PDB entry 7K8V | electron microscopy, 3.80 A resolution | chains C and M of the 7 polymer chains in the assembly

[Chain C]
Molecule: Spike glycoprotein
Source organism: Severe acute respiratory syndrome coronavirus 2
UniProtKB: P0DTC2 (SPIKE_SARS2); numbering as in UniProt (aligned over 1-1213)
Chain sequence (1259 residues; numbered 1 to 1259; the number before each row is that of its first residue):
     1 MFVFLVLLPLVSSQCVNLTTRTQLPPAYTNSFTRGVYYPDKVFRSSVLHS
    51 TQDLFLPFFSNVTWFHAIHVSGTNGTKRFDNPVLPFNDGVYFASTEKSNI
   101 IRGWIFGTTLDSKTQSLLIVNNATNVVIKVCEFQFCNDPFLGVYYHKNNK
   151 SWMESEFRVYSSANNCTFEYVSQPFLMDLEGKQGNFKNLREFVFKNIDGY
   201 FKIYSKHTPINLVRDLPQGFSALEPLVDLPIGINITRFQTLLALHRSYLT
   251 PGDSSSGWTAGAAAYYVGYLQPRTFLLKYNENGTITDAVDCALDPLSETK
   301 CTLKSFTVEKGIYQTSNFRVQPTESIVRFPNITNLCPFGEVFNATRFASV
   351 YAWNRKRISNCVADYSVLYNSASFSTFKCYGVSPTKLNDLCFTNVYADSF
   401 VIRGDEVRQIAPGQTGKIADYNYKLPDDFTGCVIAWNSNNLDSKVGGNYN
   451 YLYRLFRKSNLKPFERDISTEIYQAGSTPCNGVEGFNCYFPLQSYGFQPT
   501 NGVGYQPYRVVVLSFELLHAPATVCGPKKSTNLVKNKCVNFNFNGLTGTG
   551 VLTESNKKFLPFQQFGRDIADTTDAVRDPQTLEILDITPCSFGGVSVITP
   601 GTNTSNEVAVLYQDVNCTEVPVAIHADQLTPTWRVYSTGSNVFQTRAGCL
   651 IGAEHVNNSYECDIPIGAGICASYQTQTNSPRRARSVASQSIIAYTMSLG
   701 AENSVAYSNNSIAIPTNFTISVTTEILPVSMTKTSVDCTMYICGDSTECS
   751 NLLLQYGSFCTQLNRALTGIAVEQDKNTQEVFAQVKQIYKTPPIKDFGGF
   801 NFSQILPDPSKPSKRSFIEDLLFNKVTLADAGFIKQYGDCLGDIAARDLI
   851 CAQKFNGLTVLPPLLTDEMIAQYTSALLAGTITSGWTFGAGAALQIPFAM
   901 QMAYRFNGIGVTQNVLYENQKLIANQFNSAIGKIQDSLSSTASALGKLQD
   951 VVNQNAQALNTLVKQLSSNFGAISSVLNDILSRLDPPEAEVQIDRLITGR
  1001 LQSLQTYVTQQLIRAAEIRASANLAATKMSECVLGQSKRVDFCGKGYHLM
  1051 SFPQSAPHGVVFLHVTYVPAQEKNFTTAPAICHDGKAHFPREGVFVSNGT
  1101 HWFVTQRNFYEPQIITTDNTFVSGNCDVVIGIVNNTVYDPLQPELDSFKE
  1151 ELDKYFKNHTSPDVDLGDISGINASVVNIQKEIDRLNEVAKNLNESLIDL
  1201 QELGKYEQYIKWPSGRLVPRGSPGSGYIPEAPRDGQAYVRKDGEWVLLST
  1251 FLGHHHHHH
Disordered / not traced: 1-26, 67-80, 144-164, 173-185, 243-263, 443-447, 477-483, 502, 621-640, 677-689, 812, 828-855, 1148-1259
Sequence notes: conflict Glu-607 (Gln in P0DTC2), Pro-986 (Lys in P0DTC2), Pro-987 (Val in P0DTC2); expression tag (1214-1259)
Disulfide bonds: Cys-131/Cys-166, Cys-291/Cys-301, Cys-336/Cys-361, Cys-379/Cys-432, Cys-391/Cys-525, Cys-538/Cys-590, Cys-617/Cys-649, Cys-662/Cys-671, Cys-738/Cys-760, Cys-743/Cys-749, Cys-1032/Cys-1043, Cys-1082/Cys-1126
Glycans and other covalent adducts: N-acetylglucosamine (NAG) linked to Asn-234, Asn-343, Asn-709, Asn-717, Asn-801, Asn-1074, Asn-1098
Swiss-Prot annotation at these positions:
  - region: Asn-280 to Cys-301 (Putative superantigen), Arg-403 to Asp-405 (Integrin-binding motif), Asn-448 to Phe-456 (Immunodominant HLA epitope recognized by the CD8+), Pro-681 to Ala-684 (Putative superantigen), Ser-816 to Tyr-837 (Fusion peptide 1), Lys-835 to Phe-855 (Fusion peptide 2), Asp-1163 to Glu-1202 (Heptad repeat 2)
  - site (Cleavage): Arg-685, Ser-686, Arg-815, Ser-816
  - glycosylation: Asn-17 (N-linked (GlcNAc...) (complex) asparagine), Asn-61 (N-linked (GlcNAc...) (hybrid) asparagine), Asn-74 (N-linked (GlcNAc...) (complex) asparagine), Asn-122 (N-linked (GlcNAc...) (hybrid) asparagine), Asn-149 (N-linked (GlcNAc...) (complex) asparagine), Asn-165 (N-linked (GlcNAc...) (complex) asparagine), Asn-234 (N-linked (GlcNAc...) (high mannose) asparagine), Asn-282 (N-linked (GlcNAc...) (complex) asparagine), Thr-323 (O-linked (GalNAc) threonine), Ser-325 (O-linked (HexNAc...) serine), Asn-331 (N-linked (GlcNAc...) (complex) asparagine), Asn-343 (N-linked (GlcNAc...) (complex) asparagine), Asn-603 (N-linked (GlcNAc...) (hybrid) asparagine), Asn-616 (N-linked (GlcNAc...) (complex) asparagine), Asn-657 (N-linked (GlcNAc...) (complex) asparagine), Thr-676 (O-linked (GlcNAc...) threonine), Thr-678 (O-linked (GlcNAc...) threonine), Asn-709 (N-linked (GlcNAc...) (high mannose) asparagine), Asn-717 (N-linked (GlcNAc...) (hybrid) asparagine), Asn-801 (N-linked (GlcNAc...) (hybrid) asparagine) and 6 more in UniProt
  - natural variant: Leu-5 (L5F: In strain: Iota/B.1.526), Ser-13 (S13I: In strain: Epsilon/B.1.427/B.1.429), Leu-18 (L18F: In strain: Beta/B.1.351, Gamma/P.1 and 1 more), Thr-19 (T19I: In strain: Omicron/BQ.1.1, Omicron/XBB.1.5 and 1 more; T19R: In strain: Delta/B.1.617.2, Omicron/BA.2 and 4 more), Thr-20 (T20N: In strain: Gamma/P.1), Leu-24 to Ala-27 (sequence variant, change not given here; In strain: Omicron/BA.2, Omicron/BA.2.12.1 and 6 more), Pro-26 (P26S: In strain: Gamma/P.1), Gln-52 (Q52H: In strain: Omicron/EG.5.1), Ala-67 (A67V: In strain: Eta/B.1.525, Omicron/BA.1), His-69 to Val-70 (deletion: In strain: Alpha/B.1.1.7, Eta/B.1.525 and 5 more), Gly-75 (G75V: In strain: Lambda/C.37), Thr-76 (T76I: In strain: Lambda/C.37), 82 further natural variant entries in UniProt
  - mutagenesis: His-69 to Val-70 (Increased incorporation of cleaved spike into virions), Asn-121 (N121Q: Partial loss of biliverdin affinity), Arg-190 (R190K: Partial loss of biliverdin affinity), Asn-234 (N234Q: Increased resistance to neutralizing antibodies), Asn-331 (N331Q: Reduced viral infectivity), Asn-343 (N343Q: Reduced viral infectivity), Leu-452 (L452R: Increased resistance to neutralizing antibodies. Decreases HLA binding to NF9 epitope. Increased binding affinity to human ACE2), Tyr-453 (Y453F: Decreased HLA binding to NF9 epitope. Increased binding affinity to human ACE2), Ala-475 (A475V: Increased resistance to neutralizing antibodies), Val-483 (V483A: Increased resistance to neutralizing antibodies), Glu-484 (E484D: Increased replication in human TMEM106B overexpressing cells), Phe-490 (F490L: Increased resistance to neutralizing antibodies and human covalescent sera neutralization), 14 further mutagenesis entries in UniProt
From the paper describing this entry:
  - mutagenesis - R346S, N439K, N440K: decreased binding to C135

[Chain M]
Molecule: C110 Fab Heavy Chain
Source organism: Homo sapiens
Notes: antibody fragment or engineered binder
Chain sequence (240 residues; each row starts with the number of its first residue; a row labelled like 82A-82C holds insertion residues (82A, then the next letters in order)):
     1 QVQLQQSGAEVKKPGESLKISCKGSGYSFTSYWIGWVRQMPGKGLEWMGI
    51 IY
   52A P
    53 GDSDTRYSPSFQGQVTISADKSISTAYMQW
82A-82C SSL
    83 KASDTAMYYCARSFRDDP
100A-100K RIAVAGPADAF
   101 DIWGQGTMVTVSSASTKGPSVFPLAPSSKSTSGGTAALGCLVKDYFPEPV
   151 TVSWNSGALTSGVHTFPAVLQSSGLYSLSSVVTVPSSSLGTQTYICNVNH
   201 KPSNTKVDKRVEPKSCDKTHHHHHH
Disordered / not traced: 112-225
Disulfide bonds: Cys-22/Cys-92

[Chain C / chain M interface]
Pairs across the interface (5):
  Tyr-449(C) with Trp-33(M), hydrophobic; Val-100D(M); Gly-100F(M)
  Leu-452(C) with Ala-100C(M), hydrophobic
  Phe-490(C) with Ile-100B(M), hydrophobic
Other interface residues (no listed pair), chain C (6 interface residues in all): Leu-492, Ser-494, Gln-498
Other interface residues (no listed pair), chain M (7 interface residues in all): Pro-100, Pro-100G

[In short]
The interface between chain C and chain M involves 6 residues on one side and 7 on the other. From UniProt: 27
mutagenesis sites on chain C. From the paper: R346S, N439K and N440K of chain C reduce binding to C135.
Chain C is Spike glycoprotein (Severe acute respiratory syndrome coronavirus 2) and chain M is C110 Fab Heavy
Chain (Homo sapiens); the structure, Structure of the SARS-CoV-2 S 2P trimer in complex with the human
neutralizing antibody Fab fragment ..., was determined by electron microscopy (same publication as 7K8O, 7K8P,
7K8R, 7K8S, 7K8W and 7K8Z).
